7IA3 - chains A and B; structure by X-ray diffraction, 2.12 A resolution.

Chain A:
Name: Serine protease subunit NS2B
Source organism: Zika virus
Reference sequence: Q32ZE1 (POLG_ZIKV); residues 46-89 here correspond to UniProt positions 1414-1457 (UniProt number = residue number + 1368)
Chain sequence (46 residues; row label = number of the first residue in the row):
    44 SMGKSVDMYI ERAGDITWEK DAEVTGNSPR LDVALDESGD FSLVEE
Disordered / not traced: 44-49, 89
Sequence notes: expression tag (44-45)
Residues lining bound ligands: A1B8I (3-chloro-4-cyano-N-(2,3-dihydro-1H-isoindol-5-yl)benzamide): Ser-81, Gly-82, Asp-83

Chain B:
Name: Serine protease NS3
Source organism: Zika virus
Notes: EC 3.4.21.91, 3.6.1.15, 3.6.4.13
Reference sequence: Q32ZE1 (POLG_ZIKV); residues 11-171 here correspond to UniProt positions 1509-1669 (UniProt number = residue number + 1498)
Chain sequence (168 residues; numbered 10 to 173 plus 4 insertion-coded residues; the number before each row is that of its first residue; a row labelled like 171A-171D holds insertion residues (171A, then the next letters in order)):
    10 MKEVKKGETT DGVYRVMTRR LLGSTQVGVG VMQEGVFHTM WHVTKGAALR SGEGRLDPYW
    70 GDVKQDLVSY CGPWKLDAAW DGLSEVQLLA VPPGERAKNI QTLPGIFKTK DGDIGAVALD
   130 YPAGTSGSPI LDKCGRVIGL YGNGVVIKNG SYVSAITQGK RE
171A-171D EETP
   172 VE
Disordered / not traced: 10-15, 171A-171D, 173
Sequence notes: initiating methionine (10); conflict Lys-107 (Arg1605 in Q32ZE1)
Residues lining bound ligands: A1B8I (3-chloro-4-cyano-N-(2,3-dihydro-1H-isoindol-5-yl)benzamide): His-51, Asp-75, Leu-128, Asp-129, Tyr-130, Ala-132, Ser-135, Tyr-150, Gly-151, Asn-152, Tyr-161
Curated features (UniProtKB/Swiss-Prot):
  - active site (Charge relay system): His-51, Asp-75, Ser-135

Chain A / chain B interface:
Pairs across the interface - 94 pairs, chain A then chain B:
  Asp-50(A) / Ala-57(B)
  Met-51(A) / Met-26(B)
  Met-51(A) / Val-36(B)  hydrophobic
  Met-51(A) / Val-52(B)
  Met-51(A) / Thr-53(B)
  Met-51(A) / Leu-58(B)
  Met-51(A) / Arg-59(B)  hydrogen bond (backbone-backbone)
  Tyr-52(A) / Arg-24(B)
  Tyr-52(A) / Val-25(B)
  Tyr-52(A) / Met-26(B)  hydrogen bond (backbone-backbone)
  Tyr-52(A) / Arg-28(B)  hydrogen bond
  Tyr-52(A) / Ser-33(B)  hydrogen bond
  Tyr-52(A) / Arg-59(B)
  Ile-53(A) / Tyr-23(B)  hydrophobic
  Ile-53(A) / Arg-24(B)
  Ile-53(A) / Met-41(B)  hydrophobic
  Ile-53(A) / Phe-46(B)  hydrophobic
  Ile-53(A) / Arg-59(B)  hydrogen bond (backbone-backbone)
  Ile-53(A) / Ser-60(B)
  Ile-53(A) / Leu-65(B)  hydrophobic
  Glu-54(A) / Tyr-23(B)
  Glu-54(A) / Arg-24(B)  hydrogen bond (backbone-backbone)
  Arg-55(A) / Glu-17(B)
  Arg-55(A) / Asp-20(B)  hydrogen bond (side chain-backbone)
  Arg-55(A) / Gly-21(B)
  Arg-55(A) / Val-22(B)
  Arg-55(A) / Tyr-23(B)
  Ala-56(A) / Val-22(B)  hydrogen bond (backbone-backbone)
  Ala-56(A) / Arg-24(B)
  Ala-56(A) / Val-100(B)  hydrophobic
  Ala-56(A) / Ala-106(B)
  Gly-57(A) / Gly-21(B)
  Gly-57(A) / Val-22(B)  hydrogen bond (backbone-backbone)
  Asp-58(A) / Leu-98(B)
  Ile-59(A) / Gly-21(B)
  Ile-59(A) / Val-22(B)
  Ile-59(A) / Val-40(B)  hydrophobic
  Ile-59(A) / Leu-98(B)  hydrophobic
  Ile-59(A) / Leu-140(B)  hydrophobic
  Ile-59(A) / Gly-144(B)
  Ile-59(A) / Val-146(B)  hydrophobic
  Thr-60(A) / Asn-108(B)  hydrogen bond (backbone-side chain)
  Thr-60(A) / Leu-140(B)
  Trp-61(A) / Glu-94(B)
  Trp-61(A) / Val-95(B)
  Trp-61(A) / Gln-96(B)
  Trp-61(A) / Gln-110(B)
  Trp-61(A) / Leu-140(B)
  Trp-61(A) / Asp-141(B)
  Trp-61(A) / Lys-142(B)
  Glu-62(A) / Gln-96(B)  hydrogen bond (backbone-side chain)
  Glu-62(A) / Asn-108(B)
  Ala-65(A) / Gln-96(B)
  Ala-65(A) / Asn-108(B)
  Glu-66(A) / Ile-109(B)
  Glu-66(A) / Gln-110(B)  hydrogen bond (backbone-backbone)
  Val-67(A) / Glu-94(B)
  Val-67(A) / Gln-110(B)
  Thr-68(A) / Ile-109(B)
  Thr-68(A) / Gln-110(B)  hydrogen bond (backbone-backbone)
  Thr-68(A) / Thr-111(B)  hydrogen bond (backbone-side chain)
  Thr-68(A) / Leu-128(B)
  Gly-69(A) / Thr-111(B)
  Gly-69(A) / Ala-127(B)
  Asn-70(A) / Leu-112(B)
  Asn-70(A) / Ala-127(B)
  Ser-71(A) / Leu-112(B)  hydrogen bond (side chain-backbone)
  Ser-71(A) / Pro-113(B)
  Ser-71(A) / Gly-114(B)
  Pro-72(A) / Gly-114(B)
  Pro-72(A) / Ile-115(B)  hydrogen bond (backbone-backbone)
  Pro-72(A) / Ala-127(B)
  Arg-73(A) / Ile-115(B)
  Arg-73(A) / Lys-117(B)
  Leu-74(A) / Ile-115(B)  hydrogen bond (backbone-backbone)
  Leu-74(A) / Phe-116(B)
  Leu-74(A) / Lys-117(B)  hydrogen bond (backbone-backbone)
  Leu-74(A) / Val-154(B)  hydrophobic
  Asp-75(A) / Lys-117(B)
  Val-76(A) / Phe-116(B)  hydrophobic
  Val-76(A) / Lys-117(B)  hydrogen bond (backbone-backbone)
  Val-76(A) / Thr-118(B)
  Leu-78(A) / Lys-73(B)
  Asp-79(A) / Lys-73(B)
  Glu-80(A) / Lys-73(B)
  Ser-81(A) / Val-72(B)
  Gly-82(A) / Val-72(B)
  Gly-82(A) / Lys-73(B)
  Gly-82(A) / Asn-152(B)  hydrogen bond (backbone-side chain)
  Phe-84(A) / Asn-152(B)
  Phe-84(A) / Gly-153(B)
  Ser-85(A) / Val-154(B)
  Leu-86(A) / Val-154(B)  hydrophobic
  Leu-86(A) / Val-155(B)
Interface residues without a listed pair, chain B (57 interface residues in all): Thr-19, Thr-27, Pro-138, Ile-156, Val-162, Ala-164

Overview:
Chain A and chain B form an interface of 33 and 57 residues respectively, with 20 hydrogen bonds. Among the
polar pairs are Tyr-52(A)/Arg-28(B), Tyr-52(A)/Ser-33(B) and Arg-55(A)/Asp-20(B). Compound A1B8I is bound
between chain A and chain B.
Chain A is Serine protease subunit NS2B and chain B is Serine protease NS3, both from Zika virus; the
structure, Group deposition of ZIKV NS2B-NS3 protease in complex with inhibitors from ASAP Discovery
Consortium -- Crystal ..., was determined by X-ray diffraction.
